3HE7 - chains C and D of the 4 polymer chains in the assembly; structure by X-ray diffraction, 2.80 A resolution.

[Chain C]
Molecule: Valpha14(mouse variable domain, human constant domain)
From: Mus musculus
Sequence (207 residues; numbered 1 to 210; 3 numbers in that range are skipped by the numbering (no residue carries them; nothing is unmodelled there); the number before each row is that of its first residue):
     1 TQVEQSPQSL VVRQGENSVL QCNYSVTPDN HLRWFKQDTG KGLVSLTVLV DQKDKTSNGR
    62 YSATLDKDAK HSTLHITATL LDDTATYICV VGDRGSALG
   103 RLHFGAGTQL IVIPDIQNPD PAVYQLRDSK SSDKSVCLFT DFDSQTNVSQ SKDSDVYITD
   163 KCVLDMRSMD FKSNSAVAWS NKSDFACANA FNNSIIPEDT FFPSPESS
Unresolved in the structure: 130-134, 186-187, 208-210
Disulfide bonds: Cys22-Cys90, Cys139-Cys189
Residues lining bound ligands: AGH (n-{(1S,2R,3S)-1-[(alpha-D-galactopyranosyloxy)methyl]-2,3-dihydroxyheptadecyl}hexacosanamide): Pro28, Asn30, Asp94, Arg95, Gly96
From the paper describing this entry:
  - conformationally variable residues (side-chain flip): Arg95, Arg103
  - binding site for AGH: Pro28, Asp94, Arg95, Gly96

[Chain D]
Molecule: Vbeta7(mouse variable domain, human constant domain)
From: Mus musculus
Sequence (242 residues; numbered 1 to 247; 5 numbers in that range are skipped by the numbering (no residue carries them; nothing is unmodelled there); the number before each row is that of its first residue):
     1 DMKVTQMPRY LIKRMGENVL LECGQDMSHE TMYWYRQDPG LGLQLIYISY DVDSNSEGDI
    61 PKG
    65 YRVSRKKREH FSLILDSAKT NQTSVYFCAS SSTGLD
   105 TQYFGPGTRL LVLEDLKNVF PPEVAVFEPS EAEISHTQKA TLVCLATGFY PDHVELSWWV
   165 NGKEVHSGVC TDPQPLKEQP ALNDSRYALS SRLRVSATFW QNPRNHFRCQ VQFYGLSEND
   225 EWTQDRAKPV TQIVSAEAWG RAD
Unresolved in the structure: 1, 122
Disulfide bonds: Cys23-Cys92, Cys148-Cys213
From the paper describing this entry:
  - mutagenesis - D26A, S56A, E57A: unchanged binding to Antigen-presenting glycoprotein CD1d1
  - conformationally variable residues: Tyr50

[Interface between chain C and chain D]
Contacting residue pairs (75):
  Asn30(C) - Leu99(D)
  His31(C) - Leu99(D)
  Arg33(C) - Asp100(D)
  Arg33(C) - Gln106(D)
  Phe35(C) - Gln106(D)
  Phe35(C) - Phe108(D)  hydrophobic
  Gln37(C) - Gln37(D)  hydrogen bond
  Gln37(C) - Phe91(D)
  Thr39(C) - Gln178(D)
  Gly40(C) - Pro110(D)
  Lys41(C) - Phe91(D)
  Gly42(C) - Phe91(D)
  Gly42(C) - Gly109(D)
  Leu43(C) - Leu43(D)  hydrophobic
  Leu43(C) - Phe108(D)
  Ser45(C) - Thr105(D)
  Val50(C) - Leu99(D)  hydrophobic
  Ser97(C) - Thr97(D)
  Ala98(C) - Thr31(D)
  Ala98(C) - Ile48(D)
  Ala98(C) - Tyr50(D)
  Ala98(C) - Thr97(D)  hydrogen bond (backbone-backbone)
  Leu104(C) - Tyr35(D)
  Leu104(C) - Gln106(D)
  Phe106(C) - Tyr35(D)  hydrophobic
  Phe106(C) - Leu43(D)  hydrophobic
  Asp122(C) - His140(D)  salt bridge
  Asp122(C) - Thr141(D)
  Tyr126(C) - Ser134(D)
  Tyr126(C) - Ala136(D)
  Tyr126(C) - Glu137(D)
  Tyr126(C) - His140(D)
  Tyr126(C) - Thr141(D)
  Gln127(C) - Ser134(D)
  Leu128(C) - Phe131(D)
  Leu128(C) - Glu132(D)
  Leu128(C) - Ser134(D)
  Leu128(C) - Thr145(D)
  Leu128(C) - Val147(D)  hydrophobic
  Arg129(C) - Phe131(D)
  Arg129(C) - Glu132(D)
  Lys136(C) - Phe131(D)
  Ser137(C) - Phe131(D)
  Val138(C) - Phe131(D)  hydrophobic
  Leu140(C) - Thr145(D)
  Leu140(C) - Arg196(D)
  Asp143(C) - Arg198(D)  salt bridge
  Tyr159(C) - Glu182(D)
  Ile160(C) - Leu180(D)
  Thr161(C) - Asp176(D)
  Thr161(C) - Leu180(D)
  Thr161(C) - Ser194(D)
  Cys164(C) - Cys174(D)  disulfide
  Cys164(C) - Thr175(D)
  Cys164(C) - Arg196(D)  hydrogen bond
  Val165(C) - Cys174(D)
  Leu166(C) - Gly172(D)
  Leu166(C) - Val173(D)
  Leu166(C) - Cys174(D)  hydrophobic
  Leu166(C) - Arg198(D)
  Asp167(C) - Ser171(D)  hydrogen bond (backbone-side chain)
  Asp167(C) - Gly172(D)  hydrogen bond (backbone-backbone)
  Met168(C) - Ser171(D)
  Met168(C) - Arg198(D)
  Met168(C) - Val199(D)
  Arg169(C) - Ser171(D)  hydrogen bond (backbone-side chain)
  Met171(C) - Lys143(D)
  Phe173(C) - Lys143(D)
  Phe173(C) - Arg198(D)
  Ser175(C) - Arg198(D)  hydrogen bond
  Ser177(C) - Arg196(D)  hydrogen bond
  Val179(C) - Arg196(D)
  Trp181(C) - Leu149(D)  hydrophobic
  Trp181(C) - Ala192(D)  hydrophobic
  Pro205(C) - Ala136(D)  hydrophobic
Also at the interface, not in a pair above, chain C (49 interface residues in all): Ile89, Gly96, Leu99, Ala108, Thr142, Asp162, Phe203
Also at the interface, not in a pair above, chain D (49 interface residues in all): Tyr33, Gly40, Gly98, Ala129, Val130, Pro133, Thr151, His170, Ser200
Disulfides between the chains: Cys164(C)-Cys174(D)

[Summary]
The chain C/chain D interface involves 49 residues from each chain, with 1 disulfide bond, 8 hydrogen bonds
and 2 salt bridges. Among the polar pairs are Asp122(C)-His140(D), Asp143(C)-Arg198(D) and Gln37(C)-Gln37(D).
From the paper: a binding site for AGH at Pro28(C), Asp94(C) and Arg95(C) among others; D26A, S56A and E57A of
chain D leave binding to Antigen-presenting glycoprotein CD1d1 unchanged.
Here chain C is Valpha14(mouse variable domain, human constant domain) and chain D is Vbeta7(mouse variable
domain, human constant domain), both from Mus musculus. Entry 3HE7 (Crystal structure of mouse
CD1d-alpha-galactosylceramide with mouse Valpha14-Vbeta7 NKT TCR) was determined by X-ray diffraction together
with 3HE6 and 3HUJ from the same study.
